7RMG - chains B and G of the 6 polymer chains in the assembly; structure by electron microscopy, 3.00 A resolution.

Chain B:
Molecule: Guanine nucleotide-binding protein G(I)/G(S)/G(T) subunit beta-1
Source organism: Homo sapiens
UniProt: P62873 (GBB1_HUMAN); numbering as in UniProt (aligned over 2-340)
Chain sequence (370 residues; each row starts with the number of its first residue; numbers below 1 keep their minus sign (Met-29 is residue -29)):
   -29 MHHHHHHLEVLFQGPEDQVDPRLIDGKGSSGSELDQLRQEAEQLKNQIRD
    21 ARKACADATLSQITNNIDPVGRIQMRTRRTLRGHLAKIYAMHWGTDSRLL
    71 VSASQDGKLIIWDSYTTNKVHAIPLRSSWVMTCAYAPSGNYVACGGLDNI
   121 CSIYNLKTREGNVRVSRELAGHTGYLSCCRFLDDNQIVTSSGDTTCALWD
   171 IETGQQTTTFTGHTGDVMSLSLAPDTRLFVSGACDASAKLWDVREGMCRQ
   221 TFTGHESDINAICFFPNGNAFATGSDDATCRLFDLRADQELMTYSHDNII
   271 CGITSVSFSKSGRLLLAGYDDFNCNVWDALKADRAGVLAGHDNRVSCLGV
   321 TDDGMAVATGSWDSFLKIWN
Disordered / not traced: -29 to 13, 128-132
Differences from the reference sequence: initiating methionine (-29); expression tag (-28 to 1)
Curated features (UniProtKB/Swiss-Prot):
  - modified residue: Ser2 (N-acetylserine), His266 (Phosphohistidine)
  - natural variant: Leu30 (L30F: In MRD42; uncertain significance), Arg52 (R52G: In MRD42), Gly64 (G64V: In MRD42), Asp76 (D76E: In MRD42; D76G: In MRD42), Gly77 (G77S: In MRD42), Lys78 (K78R: In MRD42), Ile80 (I80N: In MRD42; I80T: In MRD42), His91 (H91R: In MRD42; uncertain significance), Ala92 (A92T: In MRD42), Pro94 (P94S: In MRD42), Leu95 (L95P: In MRD42), Arg96 (R96L: In MRD42), 5 further natural variant entries in UniProt

Chain G:
Molecule: Guanine nucleotide-binding protein G(I)/G(S)/G(O) subunit gamma-2
Source organism: Homo sapiens
UniProt: P59768 (GBG2_HUMAN); residue numbers follow UniProt; this construct covers 1-68
Chain sequence (68 residues; each row starts with the number of its first residue):
     1 MASNNTASIAQARKLVEQLKMEANIDRIKVSKAAADLMAYCEAHAKEDPL
    51 LTPVPASENPFREKKFFC
Disordered / not traced: 1-12, 51-68
Curated features (UniProtKB/Swiss-Prot):
  - modified residue: Ala2 (N-acetylalanine), Cys68 (Cysteine methyl ester)
  - lipidation: Cys68 (S-geranylgeranyl cysteine)

Chain B / chain G interface:
Residue-residue contacts - 43 pairs, chain B then chain G:
  Leu14(B) with Leu19(G); Lys20(G); Ala23(G), hydrophobic
  Ile18(B) with Leu19(G); Ala23(G), hydrophobic
  Cys25(B) with Arg27(G), hydrogen bond (side chain-backbone); Lys29(G); Val30(G), hydrogen bond (backbone-backbone)
  Ala26(B) with Val30(G), hydrophobic
  Asp27(B) with Lys29(G); Val30(G)
  Ala28(B) with Val30(G)
  Leu30(B) with Ala34(G), hydrophobic
  Ile33(B) with Met38(G)
  Thr34(B) with Met38(G)
  Cys218(B) with Gln18(G)
  Arg219(B) with Glu22(G)
  Gln220(B) with Ile25(G)
  Phe235(B) with Leu37(G), hydrophobic; Tyr40(G), hydrophobic
  Pro236(B) with Tyr40(G)
  Asn237(B) with Tyr40(G)
  Leu252(B) with Leu37(G), hydrophobic
  Arg256(B) with Arg27(G); Ile28(G), hydrogen bond (backbone-backbone); Asp36(G), salt bridge
  Ala257(B) with Ile28(G); Val30(G), hydrophobic
  Leu261(B) with Val30(G), hydrophobic; Leu37(G), hydrophobic
  Ser279(B) with Asp48(G); Leu50(G)
  Lys280(B) with Asp48(G)
  Ser281(B) with Cys41(G); His44(G); Asp48(G), hydrogen bond
  Arg283(B) with Cys41(G)
  Leu284(B) with Leu50(G)
  Leu300(B) with Cys41(G), hydrophobic
  Asp323(B) with Pro49(G)
  Gly324(B) with Pro49(G); Leu50(G)
  Val327(B) with Leu50(G), hydrophobic
Other interface residues (no listed pair), chain B (34 interface residues in all): Ile37, Ile43, Ala240, Gly282, Val320, Met325
Other interface residues (no listed pair), chain G (26 interface residues in all): Val16, Asp26, Ser31, Ala33, Ala45, Glu47

Summary:
34 residues of chain B and 26 residues of chain G are in contact; the contacts include 4 hydrogen bonds and 1
salt bridge. Polar pairs include Arg256(B)-Asp36(G), Cys25(B)-Arg27(G) and Ser281(B)-Asp48(G).
Chain B is Guanine nucleotide-binding protein G(I)/G(S)/G(T) subunit beta-1 and chain G is Guanine
nucleotide-binding protein G(I)/G(S)/G(O) subunit gamma-2, both from Homo sapiens; the structure, Substance P
bound to active human neurokinin 1 receptor in complex with miniGs/q70, was determined by electron microscopy
(same publication as 7RMH and 7RMI).
